Entry 1RSC (X-ray diffraction, 2.30 A resolution); this record covers chains A and D of the 16 polymer chains in the assembly.

# Chain A (and D)
Molecule: Ribulose 1,5 bisphosphate carboxylase/oxygenase (large chain)
From: Synechococcus elongatus
Notes: EC 4.1.1.39; chain D of this document is another copy of the same molecule, construct and numbering; everything in this record applies to it too
UniProtKB: P00880 (RBL_SYNP6); residues 4-475 here correspond to UniProt positions 1-472 (UniProt number = residue number - 3)
Chain sequence (472 residues; numbered 4 to 475; the number before each row is that of its first residue):
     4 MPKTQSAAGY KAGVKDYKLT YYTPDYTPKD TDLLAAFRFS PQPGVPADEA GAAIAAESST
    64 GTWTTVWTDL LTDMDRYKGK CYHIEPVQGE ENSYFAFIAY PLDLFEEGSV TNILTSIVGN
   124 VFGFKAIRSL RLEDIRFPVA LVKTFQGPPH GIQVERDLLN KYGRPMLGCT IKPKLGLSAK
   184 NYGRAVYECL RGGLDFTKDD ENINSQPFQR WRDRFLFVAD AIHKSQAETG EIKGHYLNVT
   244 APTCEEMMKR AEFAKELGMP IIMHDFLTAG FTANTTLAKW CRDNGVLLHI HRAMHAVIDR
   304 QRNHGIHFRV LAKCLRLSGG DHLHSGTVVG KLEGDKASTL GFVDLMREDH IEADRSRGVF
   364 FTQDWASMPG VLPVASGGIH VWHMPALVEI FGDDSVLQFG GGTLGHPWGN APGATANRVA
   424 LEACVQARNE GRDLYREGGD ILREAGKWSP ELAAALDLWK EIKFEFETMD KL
Disordered / not traced: 4-8
Residues lining bound ligands:
  - xylulose-1,5-bisphosphate (XBP), molecule 1: E60, T65, W66, N123
  - xylulose-1,5-bisphosphate (XBP), molecule 2: K175, K177, K201, D203, E204, H294, R295, H298, H327, G329, K334, L335, S379, G380, G381, Q401, F402, G403, G404
Swiss-Prot annotation at these positions:
  - motif: E464 to E470 (Interacts with RbcX2)
  - active site (Proton acceptor): K175, H294
  - binding site (substrate): N123, T173, K177, R295, H327, S379
  - binding site (Mg(2+)): K201, D203, E204
  - site: K334 (Transition state stabilizer)
  - modified residue: K201 (N6-carboxylysine)

# Chain A / chain D interface
Pairs across the interface - 12 pairs, chain A then chain D:
  R79(A) - S370(D)  hydrogen bond
  L105(A) - K146(D)
  D106(A) - S370(D)  hydrogen bond
  E110(A) - K146(D)  salt bridge
  A143(A) - K146(D)
  K146(A) - L105(D)
  K146(A) - E110(D)  salt bridge
  K146(A) - A143(D)
  K146(A) - T147(D)
  T147(A) - K146(D)
  S370(A) - R79(D)  hydrogen bond
  S370(A) - D106(D)  hydrogen bond
Also at the interface, not in a pair above, chain A (11 interface residues in all): T34, V142, A369
Also at the interface, not in a pair above, chain D (11 interface residues in all): T34, V142, A369

# Overview
Chain A and chain D each contribute 11 residues to their interface, with 4 hydrogen bonds and 2 salt bridges.
Polar contacts include E110(A)-K146(D), R79(A)-S370(D) and D106(A)-S370(D). Bound to chain A:
xylulose-1,5-bisphosphate.
Chain A and chain D are both Ribulose 1,5 bisphosphate carboxylase/oxygenase (large chain) (Synechococcus
elongatus); the structure, Structure of an effector induced inactivated state of ribulose bisphosphate
carboxylase(slash)oxygenase: the binary complex between enzyme ..., was determined by X-ray diffraction.
